6UPH - chains D and I of the 10 polymer chains in the assembly; structure by electron microscopy, 2.70 A resolution.

Chain D:
Protein: Histone H2B.1
Organism: Kluyveromyces lactis (strain ATCC 8585 / CBS 2359 / DSM 70799 / NBRC 1267 / NRRL Y-1140 / WM37)
UniProt: Q6CK60 (H2B1_KLULA); residues 1-132 here = UniProt positions 1-132
Chain sequence (147 residues; row label = number of the first residue in the row; numbers below 1 keep their minus sign (His-14 is residue -14)):
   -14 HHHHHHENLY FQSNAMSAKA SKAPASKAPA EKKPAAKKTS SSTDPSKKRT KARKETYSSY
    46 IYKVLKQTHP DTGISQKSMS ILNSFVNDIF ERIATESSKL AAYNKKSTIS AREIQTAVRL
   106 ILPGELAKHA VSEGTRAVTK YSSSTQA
Not modelled in the structure: -14 to 33, 130-132
Sequence notes: expression tag (-14 to 0)

Chain I:
Molecule: 147-nt DNA strand
Sequence (147 nucleotides; numbered -73 to 73; the number before each row is that of its first residue; numbers below 1 keep their minus sign (DA-73 is residue -73)):
   -73 ATCGAGAATC CCGGTGCCGA GGCCGCTCAA TTGGTCGTAG ACAGCTCTAG CACCGCTTAA
   -13 ACGCACGTAC GCGCTGTCCC CCGCGTTTTA ACCGCCAAGG GGATTACTCC CTAGTCTCCA
    47 GGCACGTGTC AGATATATAC ATCCGAT
Not modelled in the structure: -73 to -60, 60-73

How chain D and chain I interact:
Contacting residue pairs (10):
  Tyr47(D) - DG-53(I)  phosphate contact
  Tyr47(D) - DG-52(I)  phosphate contact
  Ile59(D) - DG-53(I)  phosphate contact
  Ser60(D) - DA-54(I)  phosphate contact
  Gln61(D) - DA-54(I)  phosphate contact
  Lys91(D) - DG-34(I)  phosphate contact
  Lys91(D) - DA-33(I)  salt bridge to the phosphate
  Ser92(D) - DA-35(I)  phosphate contact
  Ser92(D) - DG-34(I)  hydrogen bond to the phosphate
  Thr93(D) - DG-34(I)  hydrogen bond to the phosphate
Interface residues without a listed pair, chain D (13 interface residues in all): Thr35, Ala37, Arg38, Glu40, Gly58, Lys90
Interface residues without a listed pair, chain I (10 interface residues in all): DC-48, DT-47, DA-45, DT30

In short:
13 residues of chain D and 10 residues of chain I are in contact, with 2 hydrogen bonds and 1 salt bridge.
Polar pairs include Ser92(D)-DG-34(I), Thr93(D)-DG-34(I) and Lys91(D)-DA-33(I).
Here chain D is Histone H2B.1 (Kluyveromyces lactis (strain ATCC 8585 / CBS 2359 / DSM 70799 / NBRC 1267 /
NRRL Y-1140 / WM37)) and chain I is a 147-nt DNA strand. Entry 6UPH (Structure of a Yeast Centromeric
Nucleosome at 2.7 Angstrom resolution) was determined by electron microscopy.
